Entry 7V61 (electron microscopy, 3.20 A resolution); this record covers chains B and H of the 8 polymer chains in the assembly.

[Chain B]
Name: Angiotensin-converting enzyme 2
Organism: Homo sapiens
Notes: EC 3.4.17.23, 3.4.17.-
Reference sequence: Q9BYF1 (ACE2_HUMAN); the construct has insertions or renumbered stretches relative to UniProt, so the offset changes along the chain: -6 to 9 = UniProt 2-17; 18-805 = UniProt 18-805
Amino-acid sequence (817 residues; row label = number of the first residue in the row; numbers below 1 keep their minus sign (Met-11 is residue -11)):
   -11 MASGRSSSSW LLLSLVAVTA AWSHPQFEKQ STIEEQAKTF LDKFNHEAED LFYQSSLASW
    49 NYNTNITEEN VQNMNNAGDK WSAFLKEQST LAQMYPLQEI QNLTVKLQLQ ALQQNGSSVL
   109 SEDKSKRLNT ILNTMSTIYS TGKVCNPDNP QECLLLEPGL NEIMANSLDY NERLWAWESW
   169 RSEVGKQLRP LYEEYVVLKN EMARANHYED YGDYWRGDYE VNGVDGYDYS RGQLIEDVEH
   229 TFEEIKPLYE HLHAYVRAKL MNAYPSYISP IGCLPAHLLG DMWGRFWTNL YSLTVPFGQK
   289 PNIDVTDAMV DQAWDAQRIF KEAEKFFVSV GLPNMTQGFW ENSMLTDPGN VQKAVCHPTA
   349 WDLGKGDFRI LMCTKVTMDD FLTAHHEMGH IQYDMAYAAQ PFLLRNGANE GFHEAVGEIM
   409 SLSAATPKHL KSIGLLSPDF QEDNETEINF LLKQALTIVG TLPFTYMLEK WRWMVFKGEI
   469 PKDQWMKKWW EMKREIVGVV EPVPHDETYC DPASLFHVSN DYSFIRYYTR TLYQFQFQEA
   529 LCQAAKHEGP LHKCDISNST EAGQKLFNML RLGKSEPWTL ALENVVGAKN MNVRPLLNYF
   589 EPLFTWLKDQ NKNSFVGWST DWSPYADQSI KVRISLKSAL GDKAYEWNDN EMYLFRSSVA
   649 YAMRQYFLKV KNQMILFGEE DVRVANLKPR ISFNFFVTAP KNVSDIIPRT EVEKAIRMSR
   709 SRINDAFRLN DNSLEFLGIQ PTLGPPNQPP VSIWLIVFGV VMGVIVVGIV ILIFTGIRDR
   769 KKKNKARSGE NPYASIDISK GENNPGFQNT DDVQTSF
Unresolved in the structure: -11 to 17, 769-805
Disulfides: Cys133-Cys141, Cys344-Cys361, Cys530-Cys542
Glycans and other covalent adducts: N-acetylglucosamine (NAG) linked to Asn53, Asn90, Asn103, Asn322, Asn432, Asn546, Asn690
Construct notes: expression tag (-11 to -7); insertion (10-17)
Small-molecule neighbours: Zn2+ (ZN): His374, Glu375, His378, Glu402
Curated features (UniProtKB/Swiss-Prot):
  - region: Asp30 to Tyr41 (Interaction with SARS-CoV spike glycoprotein), Met82 to Pro84 (Interaction with SARS-CoV spike glycoprotein), Lys353 to Arg357 (Interaction with SARS-CoV spike glycoprotein), Arg652 to Lys659 (Essential for cleavage by ADAM17), Arg697 to Arg716 (Essential for cleavage by TMPRSS11D and TMPRSS2)
  - motif: Glu778 to Ile786 (LIR), Tyr781 to Asp785 (SH2-binding), Tyr781 to Ile784 (Endocytic sorting signal), Asn792 to Phe795 (PTB), Thr803 to Phe805 (PDZ-binding)
  - active site: Glu375 (Proton acceptor), His505 (Proton donor)
  - binding site (chloride): Arg169, Trp477, Lys481
  - binding site (substrate): Arg273, His345, Pro346, Tyr515
  - binding site (Zn(2+)): His374, His378, Glu402
  - modified residue: Tyr781 (Phosphotyrosine), Ser783 (Phosphoserine)
  - glycosylation (N-linked (GlcNAc...) asparagine): Asn53, Asn90, Asn103, Asn322, Asn432, Asn546, Asn690
  - cross-link: Lys788 (Glycyl lysine isopeptide (Lys-Gly) (interchain with G-Cter in ubiquitin))

[Chain H]
Name: 3E8
Organism: Severe acute respiratory syndrome coronavirus 2
Amino-acid sequence (451 residues; numbered 1 to 451; the number before each row is that of its first residue):
     1 EVQLEESGAE LVRPGASVKI SCKAFGYTFT NHHINWMKQR PGQGLDWIGY VNPYNDYTKY
    61 SQNFKGKATL SVDRSSSTAY MELSSLTSED SAVYYCARWR DYDRDWYFDV WGAGTTVIVS
   121 SASTKGPSVF PLAPSSKSTS GGTAALGCLV KDYFPEPVTV SWNSGALTSG VHTFPAVLQS
   181 SGLYSLSSVV TVPSSSLGTQ TYICNVNHKP SNTKVDKKVE PKSCDKTHTC PPCPAPELLG
   241 GPSVFLFPPK PKDTLMISRT PEVTCVVVDV SHEDPEVKFN WYVDGVEVHN AKTKPREEQY
   301 NSTYRVVSVL TVLHQDWLNG KEYKCKVSNK ALPAPIEKTI SKAKGQPREP QVYTLPPSRD
   361 ELTKNQVSLT CLVKGFYPSD IAVEWESNGQ PENNYKTTPP VLDSDGSFFL YSKLTVDKSR
   421 WQQGNVFSCS VMHEALHNHY TQKSLSLSPG K
Unresolved in the structure: 224-451
Disulfides: Cys22-Cys96, Cys148-Cys204

[How chain B and chain H interact]
Contacting residue pairs - 21 pairs, chain B then chain H:
  Gln18(B) - Lys59(H)  hydrogen bond
  Thr20(B) - Trp106(H)
  Glu23(B) - Tyr50(H)
  Glu23(B) - Lys59(H)  salt bridge
  Gln24(B) - Asp103(H)  hydrogen bond (side chain-backbone)
  Gln24(B) - Arg104(H)  hydrogen bond (side chain-backbone)
  Gln24(B) - Trp106(H)
  Thr27(B) - Tyr102(H)
  Thr27(B) - Asp103(H)  hydrogen bond
  Phe28(B) - Asp103(H)  hydrogen bond (backbone-side chain)
  Phe28(B) - Arg104(H)
  Lys31(B) - Thr30(H)
  Lys31(B) - Tyr54(H)
  Lys31(B) - Tyr102(H)  hydrogen bond
  His34(B) - Tyr54(H)
  His34(B) - Asn55(H)  hydrogen bond
  Glu35(B) - Tyr54(H)
  Leu79(B) - Arg104(H)  hydrogen bond (backbone-side chain)
  Met82(B) - Arg104(H)  hydrogen bond
  Tyr83(B) - Asp103(H)  hydrogen bond (side chain-backbone)
  Tyr83(B) - Arg104(H)  hydrogen bond
Other interface residues (no listed pair), chain B (13 interface residues in all): Asp30
Other interface residues (no listed pair), chain H (12 interface residues in all): His33, Tyr57, Asp105
Interface features reported in the paper:
  - residue pairs: Gln18(B)-Lys59(H) (hydrogen bond), Glu23(B)-Lys59(H) (hydrogen bond), Gln24(B)-Asp103(H) (hydrogen bond), Phe28(B)-Asp103(H) (backbone contact), Lys31(B)-Tyr54(H) (cation-pi contact), Lys31(B)-Tyr102(H) (cation-pi contact), His34(B)-Asn55(H) (hydrogen bond), Tyr83(B)-Arg104(H) (hydrogen bond)
  - hot spots on chain B (mutagenesis) - Q24A: decreased binding to 3E8 (chain H)

[Overview]
The interface between chain B and chain H involves 13 residues on one side and 12 on the other; the contacts
include 11 hydrogen bonds and 1 salt bridge. Polar pairs include Glu23(B)-Lys59(H), Gln18(B)-Lys59(H) and
Gln24(B)-Asp103(H). The authors report hydrogen bonds between Gln18(B) and Lys59(H), Glu23(B) and Lys59(H) and
Gln24(B) and Asp103(H) among others; a backbone contact between Phe28(B) and Asp103(H); cation-pi contacts
between Lys31(B) and Tyr54(H) and Lys31(B) and Tyr102(H). The paper reports that Q24A of chain B reduces
binding to 3E8 (chain H).
Here chain B is Angiotensin-converting enzyme 2 (Homo sapiens) and chain H is 3E8 (Severe acute respiratory
syndrome coronavirus 2). Entry 7V61 (ACE2 -Targeting Monoclonal Antibody as Potent and Broad-Spectrum
Coronavirus Blocker) was determined by electron microscopy.
